PDB entry 3QS9 | X-ray diffraction, 7.80 A resolution (low resolution: residue-level contacts below are approximate; hydrogen-bond / salt-bridge calls are withheld) | chains C and D of the 4 polymer chains in the assembly

== Chain C (and D) ==
Name: SL cytokine
Organism: Homo sapiens
Notes: fragment: extracellular domain; chain D of this document is another copy of the same molecule, construct and numbering; everything in this record applies to it too
UniProtKB: P49771 (FLT3L_HUMAN); residues 1-134 here correspond to UniProt positions 27-160 (UniProt number = residue number + 26)
Amino-acid sequence (138 residues; row label = number of the first residue in the row; numbers below 1 keep their minus sign (Gly-3 is residue -3)):
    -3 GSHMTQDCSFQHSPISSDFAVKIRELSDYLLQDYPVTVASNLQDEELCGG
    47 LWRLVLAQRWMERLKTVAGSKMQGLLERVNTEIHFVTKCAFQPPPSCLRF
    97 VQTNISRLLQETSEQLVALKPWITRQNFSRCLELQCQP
Unresolved in the structure: -3 to 2, 133-134
Disulfide bonds: Cys4-Cys85, Cys44-Cys127, Cys93-Cys132
Construct notes: expression tag (-3 to 0)
UniProt features mapped onto this chain:
  - glycosylation (N-linked (GlcNAc...) asparagine): Asn100, Asn123
From the paper describing this entry:
  - mutagenesis - H8R, S9G, P10S, S13F, S13P, F15L: abolished signaling with FL cytokine receptor (citing earlier work)

== Chain C / chain D interface ==
Pairs across the interface (38; chain C residue first):
  Ser23(C) with Gly65(D)
  Asp24(C) with Gly65(D); Ser66(D); Lys67(D); Met68(D)
  Tyr25(C) with Tyr25(D); Lys67(D); Met68(D); Leu71(D)
  Leu26(C) with Leu27(D); Ala64(D); Gly65(D)
  Leu27(C) with Leu26(D); Tyr30(D); Val63(D); Met68(D); Ile101(D)
  Gln28(C) with Val63(D)
  Asp29(C) with Tyr30(D); Val63(D)
  Tyr30(C) with Leu27(D); Asp29(D); Tyr30(D)
  Pro31(C) with Pro31(D)
  Val63(C) with Leu27(D); Gln28(D); Asp29(D)
  Ala64(C) with Leu26(D)
  Gly65(C) with Ser23(D); Asp24(D); Leu26(D)
  Ser66(C) with Asp24(D)
  Lys67(C) with Asp24(D); Tyr25(D)
  Met68(C) with Asp24(D); Tyr25(D); Leu27(D)
  Ile101(C) with Leu27(D)
Interface residues without a listed pair, chain C (19 interface residues in all): Leu60, Leu71, Leu72
Interface residues without a listed pair, chain D (19 interface residues in all): Leu60, Leu72

== Overview ==
Chain C and chain D each contribute 19 residues to their interface. From the paper: H8R, S9G and P10S of chain
C, among others, abolish signaling with FL cytokine receptor; 6 substitutions were tested in all.
Chain C and chain D are both SL cytokine (Homo sapiens); the structure, Crystal structure of a human Flt3
ligand-receptor ternary complex, was determined by X-ray diffraction, deposited together with 3QS7.
